PDB entry 6QH1 | X-ray diffraction, 2.90 A resolution | chains A and B of the 4 polymer chains in the assembly

== Chain A (and B) ==
Protein: Proliferating cell nuclear antigen
From: Schizosaccharomyces pombe
Notes: chain B of this document is another copy of the same molecule, construct and numbering; everything in this record applies to it too
UniProt: Q03392 (PCNA_SCHPO); numbering as in UniProt (aligned over 1-260)
Sequence (260 residues; row label = number of the first residue in the row):
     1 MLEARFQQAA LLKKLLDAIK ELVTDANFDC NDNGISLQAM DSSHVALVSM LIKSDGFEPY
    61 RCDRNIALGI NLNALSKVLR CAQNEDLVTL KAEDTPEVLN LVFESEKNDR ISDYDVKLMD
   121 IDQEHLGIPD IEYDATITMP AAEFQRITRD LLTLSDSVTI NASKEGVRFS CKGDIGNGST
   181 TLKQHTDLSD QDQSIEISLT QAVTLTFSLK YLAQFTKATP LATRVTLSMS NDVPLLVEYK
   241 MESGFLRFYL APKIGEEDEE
Disordered / not traced: 107-108, 123-126, 188-191, 254-260 (chain B: 189-190, 254-260)
From the paper describing this entry:
  - post-translational modification sites: Lys164 (citing earlier work)
  - mutagenesis - K164R: unchanged signaling

== Interface between chain A and chain B ==
Pairs across the interface (30; chain A residue first):
  Ala74(A) with Ile175(B)
  Lys77(A) with Thr153(B); Leu154(B); Ile175(B)
  Val78(A) with Ile175(B), hydrophobic
  Arg80(A) with Arg146(B), hydrogen bond (backbone-side chain); Asp150(B)
  Cys81(A) with Arg146(B); Asp150(B)
  Ala82(A) with Arg146(B), hydrogen bond (backbone-side chain)
  Gln83(A) with Glu143(B), hydrogen bond; Arg146(B)
  Arg110(A) with Thr181(B); Leu182(B)
  Ile111(A) with Thr180(B); Thr181(B), hydrogen bond (backbone-backbone)
  Ser112(A) with Ser179(B); Thr180(B)
  Asp113(A) with Gly178(B); Ser179(B), hydrogen bond (backbone-backbone)
  Tyr114(A) with Leu154(B), hydrophobic; Asn177(B); Gly178(B); Thr180(B)
  Asp115(A) with Gly176(B); Asn177(B), hydrogen bond (backbone-backbone)
  Val116(A) with Ile175(B)
  Lys117(A) with Asp174(B); Ile175(B), hydrogen bond (backbone-backbone); Gly176(B)
Interface residues without a listed pair, chain B (15 interface residues in all): Leu151

== Overview ==
Chain A and chain B each contribute 15 residues to their interface; the contacts include 7 hydrogen bonds.
Polar pairs include Arg80(A)-Arg146(B), Ala82(A)-Arg146(B) and Gln83(A)-Glu143(B). From the paper: K164R of
chain A leaves signaling unchanged; a modification site at Lys164(A).
Both chains are Proliferating cell nuclear antigen (Schizosaccharomyces pombe). Entry 6QH1 (The structure of
Schizosaccharomyces pombe PCNA in complex with an Spd1 derived peptide) was determined by X-ray diffraction.
